Entry 5LZP (electron microscopy, 3.50 A resolution); this record covers chains B and M of the 35 polymer chains in the assembly.

Chain B (and M):
Name: Proteasome subunit alpha
Source organism: Mycobacterium tuberculosis H37Rv
Notes: EC 3.4.25.1; engineered mutation(s): M1_I7del; chain M of this document is another copy of the same molecule, construct and numbering; everything in this record applies to it too
UniProt: P9WHU1 (PSA_MYCTU); residues 8-248 here = UniProt positions 8-248
Amino-acid sequence (241 residues; each row starts with the number of its first residue):
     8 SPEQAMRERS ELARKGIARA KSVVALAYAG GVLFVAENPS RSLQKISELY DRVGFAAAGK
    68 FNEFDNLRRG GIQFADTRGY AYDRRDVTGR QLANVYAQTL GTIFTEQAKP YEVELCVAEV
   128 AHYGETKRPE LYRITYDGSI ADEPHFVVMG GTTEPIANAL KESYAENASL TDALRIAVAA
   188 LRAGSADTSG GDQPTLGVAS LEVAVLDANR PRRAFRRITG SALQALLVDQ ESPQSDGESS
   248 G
Unresolved in the structure: 191-203, 235-248
Swiss-Prot annotation at these positions:
  - modified residue (Phosphothreonine): T84, T178, T202

How chain B and chain M interact:
Residue-residue contacts (9):
  P9(B) - L19(M)  hydrophobic
  E10(B) - K22(M)
  R97(B) - S49(M)
  Q105(B) - N73(M)  hydrogen bond
  E137(B) - R48(M)
  Y139(B) - S49(M)
  I147(B) - L50(M)  hydrophobic
  D149(B) - R48(M)  salt bridge
  D149(B) - S49(M)
Other interface residues (no listed pair), chain B (11 interface residues in all): M13, N101, D144
Other interface residues (no listed pair), chain M (10 interface residues in all): K67, F68, R76, K116

Overview:
Chain B and chain M form an interface of 11 and 10 residues respectively; the contacts include 1 hydrogen bond
and 1 salt bridge. Polar contacts include D149(B)-R48(M) and Q105(B)-N73(M).
Chain B and chain M are both Proteasome subunit alpha (Mycobacterium tuberculosis H37Rv); the structure,
Binding of the C-terminal GQYL motif of the bacterial proteasome activator Bpa to the 20S proteasome, was
determined by electron microscopy together with 5LFJ, 5LFP and 5LFQ from the same study.
